6R10 - chains G and M of the 26 polymer chains in the assembly; structure by electron microscopy, 4.30 A resolution (low resolution: residue-level contacts below are approximate; hydrogen-bond / salt-bridge calls are withheld).

[Chain G]
Protein: V-type ATP synthase subunit D
Organism: Thermus thermophilus (strain HB8 / ATCC 27634 / DSM 579)
UniProtKB: O87880 (VATD_THET8); residues 1-223 here = UniProt positions 1-223
Chain sequence (223 residues; row label = number of the first residue in the row):
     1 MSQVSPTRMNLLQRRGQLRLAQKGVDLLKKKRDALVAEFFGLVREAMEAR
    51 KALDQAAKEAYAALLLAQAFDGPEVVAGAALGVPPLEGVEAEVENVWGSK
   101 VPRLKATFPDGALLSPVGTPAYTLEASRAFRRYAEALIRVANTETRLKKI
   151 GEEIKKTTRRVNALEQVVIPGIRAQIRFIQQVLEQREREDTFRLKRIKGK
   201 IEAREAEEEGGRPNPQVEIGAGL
Disordered / not traced: 1-2, 210-223

[Chain M]
Protein: V-type ATP synthase subunit C
Organism: Thermus thermophilus (strain HB8 / ATCC 27634 / DSM 579)
UniProtKB: P74902 (VATC_THET8); residue numbers follow UniProt; this construct covers 1-323
Chain sequence (323 residues; numbered 1 to 323; the number before each row is that of its first residue):
     1 MADDFAYLNARVRVRRGTLLKESFFQEALDLSFADFLRLLSETVYGGELA
    51 GQGLPDVDRAVLRTQAKLVGDLPRLVTGEAREAVRLLLLRNDLHNLQALL
   101 RAKATGRPFEEVLLLPGTLREEVWRQAYEAQDPAGMAQVLAVPGHPLARA
   151 LRAVLRETQDLARVEALLAKRFFEDVAKAAKGLDQPALRDYLALEVDAEN
   201 LRTAFKLQGSGLAPDAFFLKGGRFVDRVRFARLMEGDYAVLDELSGTPFS
   251 GLSGVRDLKALERGLRCVLLKEAKKGVQDPLGVGLVLAYVKEREWEAVRL
   301 RLLARRAYFGLPRAQVEEEVVCP
Disordered / not traced: 1-2, 323

[Interface between chain G and chain M]
Contacting residue pairs - 20 pairs, chain G then chain M:
  A69(G) - V298(M)
  A69(G) - R301(M)
  A69(G) - L302(M)
  A69(G) - R305(M)
  F70(G) - V298(M)
  F70(G) - L302(M)
  P73(G) - D58(M)
  E74(G) - L113(M)
  E74(G) - L114(M)
  E74(G) - L115(M)
  L114(G) - R101(M)
  L114(G) - L161(M)
  L114(G) - A162(M)
  S115(G) - A162(M)
  S115(G) - E165(M)
  S115(G) - A166(M)
  P116(G) - A166(M)
  Y122(G) - K259(M)
  E125(G) - L258(M)
  E125(G) - K259(M)
Also at the interface, not in a pair above, chain G (11 interface residues in all): V75, L113
Also at the interface, not in a pair above, chain M (19 interface residues in all): H94, A169, E262, R263

[Overview]
Chain G and chain M form an interface of 11 and 19 residues respectively.
Chain G is V-type ATP synthase subunit D and chain M is V-type ATP synthase subunit C, both from Thermus
thermophilus (strain HB8 / ATCC 27634 / DSM 579); the structure, Thermus thermophilus V/A-type
ATPase/synthase, rotational state 1R, was determined by electron microscopy together with 6QUM, 6R0W, 6R0Y and
6R0Z from the same study.
